Entry 3LUG (X-ray diffraction, 1.85 A resolution); this record covers chain A.

Chain A:
Molecule: Protein argonaute-2
Source organism: Homo sapiens
Notes: fragment: MID domain
UniProt: Q9UKV8 (AGO2_HUMAN); numbering as in UniProt (aligned over 439-575)
Sequence (138 residues; each row starts with the number of its first residue):
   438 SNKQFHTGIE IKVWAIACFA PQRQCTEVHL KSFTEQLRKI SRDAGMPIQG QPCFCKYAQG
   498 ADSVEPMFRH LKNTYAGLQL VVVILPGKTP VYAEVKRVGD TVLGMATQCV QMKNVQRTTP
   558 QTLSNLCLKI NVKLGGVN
Unresolved in the structure: 438-439, 573-575
Construct notes: expression tag (438)
Small-molecule neighbours: cytidine-5'-monophosphate (C5P): Y529, K533, T544, Q545, C546, K566, K570
What the authors report for this chain:
  - mutagenesis - K533A, Q545A, K570A: decreased catalytic activity (citing earlier work)

Summary:
Bound to chain A: cytidine-5'-monophosphate. The paper reports that K533A, Q545A and K570A reduce catalytic
activity.
Chain A is Protein argonaute-2 (Homo sapiens); the structure, Crystal structure of MID domain from hAGO2 in
complex with CMP, was determined by X-ray diffraction (same publication as 3LUC, 3LUD, 3LUH, 3LUJ and 3LUK).
